Entry 9CSB (electron microscopy, 3.34 A resolution); this record covers chains B and J of the 7 polymer chains in the assembly.

== Chain B ==
Name: Gamma-aminobutyric acid receptor subunit alpha-1
From: Homo sapiens
Reference sequence: P14867 (GBRA1_HUMAN); residues 1-429 here correspond to UniProt positions 28-456 (UniProt number = residue number + 27)
Sequence (429 residues; row label = number of the first residue in the row):
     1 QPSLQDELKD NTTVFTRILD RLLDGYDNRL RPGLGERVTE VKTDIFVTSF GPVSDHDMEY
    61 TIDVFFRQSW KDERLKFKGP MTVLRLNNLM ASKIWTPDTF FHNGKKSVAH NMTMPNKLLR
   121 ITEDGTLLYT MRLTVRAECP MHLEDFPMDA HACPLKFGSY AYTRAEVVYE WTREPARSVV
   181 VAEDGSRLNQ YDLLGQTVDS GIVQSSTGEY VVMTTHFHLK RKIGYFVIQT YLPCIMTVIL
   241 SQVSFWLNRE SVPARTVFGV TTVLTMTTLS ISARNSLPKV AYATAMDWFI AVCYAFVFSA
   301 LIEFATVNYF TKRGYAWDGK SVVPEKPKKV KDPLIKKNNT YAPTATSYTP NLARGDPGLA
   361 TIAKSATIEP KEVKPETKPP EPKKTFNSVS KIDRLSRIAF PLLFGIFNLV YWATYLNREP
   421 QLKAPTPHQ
Disordered / not traced: 1-11, 312-384, 419-429
Swiss-Prot annotation at these positions:
  - binding site (4-aminobutanoate): Arg67, Thr130
  - binding site (3alpha-hydroxy-5alpha-pregnan-11,20-dione): Trp246
  - glycosylation (N-linked (GlcNAc...) asparagine): Asn11, Asn111
Disulfide bonds: Cys139-Cys153
Covalently attached groups: glycan linked to Asn111
Residues lining bound ligands: PIO ([(2R)-2-octanoyloxy-3-[oxidanyl-[(1R,2R,3S,4R,5R,6S)-2,3,6-tris(oxidanyl)-4,5-diphosphonooxy-cyclohexyl]oxy-phosphoryl]oxy-propyl] octanoate): Arg249, Thr306, Phe310, Phe386, Asn387, Ser388, Val389, Ser390, Lys391, Ile392, Leu395

== Chain J ==
Name: IgG2b Fab_1F4 Heavy Chain
From: Mus musculus
Sequence (454 residues; row label = number of the first residue in the row):
     1 EVQLQQSGAE LVKPGASVKL SCTASGFNIK DTYMYWVKQR PEQGLEWIGR IDPANGDTKY
    61 DPKFQGKATI TTDTFSNTAY LQLSSLTSED TAVYYCARKG LRWAMDYWGQ GTSVTVSTAK
   121 TTPPSVYPLA PGCGDTTGSS VTLGCLVKGY FPESVTVTWN SGSLSSSVHT FPALLQSGLY
   181 TMSSSVTVPS STWPSQTVTC SVAHPASSTT VDKKLEPSGP ISTINPCPPC KECHKCPAPN
   241 LEGGPSVFIF PPNIKDVLMI SLTPKVTCVV VDVSEDDPDV QISWFVNNVE VHTAQTQTHR
   301 EDYNSTIRVV STLPIQHQDW MSGKEFKCKV NNKDLPSPIE RTISKIKGLV RAPQVYILPP
   361 PAEQLSRKDV SLTCLVVGFN PGDISVEWTS NGHTEENYKD TAPVLDSDGS YFIYSKLNMK
   421 TSKWEKTDSF SCNVRHEGLK NYYLKKTISR SPGK
Disordered / not traced: 1, 118-454
Disulfide bonds: Cys22-Cys96

== Interface between chain B and chain J ==
Contacting residue pairs (11; chain B residue first):
  Glu40(B) with Asp31(J)
  Lys42(B) with Asp31(J), salt bridge
  Lys71(B) with Asp31(J), salt bridge
  Glu170(B) with Arg102(J); Trp103(J)
  Trp171(B) with Trp103(J)
  Thr172(B) with Tyr33(J), hydrogen bond (backbone-side chain)
  Arg173(B) with Trp103(J)
  Glu174(B) with Arg50(J), salt bridge
  Arg177(B) with Arg50(J)
  Ile202(B) with Arg102(J)
Also at the interface, not in a pair above, chain B (11 interface residues in all): Ser200
Also at the interface, not in a pair above, chain J (10 interface residues in all): Asn28, Tyr35, Lys59, Lys99, Leu101

== In short ==
11 residues of chain B and 10 residues of chain J are in contact, with 1 hydrogen bond and 3 salt bridges.
Among the polar pairs are Lys42(B)-Asp31(J), Lys71(B)-Asp31(J) and Glu174(B)-Arg50(J). Bound to chain B:
compound PIO.
Chain B is Gamma-aminobutyric acid receptor subunit alpha-1 (Homo sapiens) and chain J is IgG2b Fab_1F4 Heavy
Chain (Mus musculus); the structure, Native human GABAA receptor of beta3-alpha1-beta2-alpha2-gamma2 assembly,
was determined by electron microscopy, deposited together with 9CRS, 9CRV, 9CT0, 9CTJ, 9CTP, 9CTV and 6
further entries.
